PDB entry 6XJW | X-ray diffraction, 1.92 A resolution | chains A and L of the 3 polymer chains in the assembly

Chain A:
Molecule: Self-alkylating Ribozyme
Sequence (58 nucleotides; row label = number of the first residue in the row):
     1 GGCCGCUCCA GAAGAGGGCC CCCUUGCCCG UUAUCGGGGG CUAGGCUCGA UGUCGGCC
Covalent attachments: 2-{[(4R)-4-hydroxyhexyl]oxy}ethyl pentanoate (97C) linked to G16

Chain L:
Protein: Fab HAVx Light Chain
From: Homo sapiens
Notes: antibody fragment or engineered binder
Sequence (214 residues; each row starts with the number of its first residue):
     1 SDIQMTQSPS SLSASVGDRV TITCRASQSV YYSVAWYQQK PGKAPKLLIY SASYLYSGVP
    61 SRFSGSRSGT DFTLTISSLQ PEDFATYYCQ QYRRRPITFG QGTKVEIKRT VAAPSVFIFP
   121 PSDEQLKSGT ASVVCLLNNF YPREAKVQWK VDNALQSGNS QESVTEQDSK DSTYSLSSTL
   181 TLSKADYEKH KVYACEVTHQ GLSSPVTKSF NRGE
Cystine bridges: Cys24-Cys89, Cys135-Cys195

Chain A / chain L interface:
Pairs across the interface - 21 pairs, chain A then chain L:
  C20(A) - Gln28(L)  hydrogen bond to the phosphate
  C20(A) - Arg94(L)  salt bridge to the phosphate
  C21(A) - Gln28(L)  phosphate contact
  C21(A) - Ser29(L)  hydrogen bond to the phosphate
  C22(A) - Ser29(L)  hydrogen bond to the phosphate
  C22(A) - Arg67(L)  salt bridge to the phosphate
  C23(A) - Tyr31(L)  base contact
  C23(A) - Tyr32(L)  hydrogen bond to the phosphate
  C23(A) - Arg67(L)  salt bridge to the phosphate
  U24(A) - Tyr31(L)  sugar contact
  U24(A) - Tyr32(L)  stacking on the base
  U24(A) - Ser51(L)  hydrogen bond to the base
  U24(A) - Ala52(L)  base contact
  U24(A) - Ser53(L)  hydrogen bond to the base
  U24(A) - Tyr54(L)  hydrogen bond to the sugar
  U25(A) - Tyr31(L)  base contact
  G26(A) - Tyr31(L)  hydrogen bond to the base
  U34(A) - Ser33(L)  hydrogen bond to the base
  U34(A) - Tyr92(L)  base contact
  U34(A) - Arg93(L)  base contact
  U34(A) - Arg95(L)  salt bridge to the phosphate
Interface residues without a listed pair, chain A (9 interface residues in all): C35
Interface residues without a listed pair, chain L (15 interface residues in all): Gly69

Overview:
9 residues of chain A and 15 residues of chain L are in contact; the contacts include 9 hydrogen bonds, 4 salt
bridges and 1 aromatic stacking contact. Among the polar pairs are U24(A)-Ser51(L), U24(A)-Ser53(L) and
G26(A)-Tyr31(L).
Here chain A is Self-alkylating Ribozyme and chain L is Fab HAVx Light Chain (Homo sapiens). Entry 6XJW
(Crystal structure of a self-alkylating ribozyme - alkylated form without biotin moiety) was determined by
X-ray diffraction, deposited together with 6XJQ, 6XJY and 6XJZ.
